PDB entry 8BQ5 | electron microscopy, 2.73 A resolution | chains x and y of the 67 polymer chains in the assembly

== Chain x ==
Name: Gamma carbonic anhydrase-like 2, mitochondrial
Organism: Arabidopsis thaliana
UniProt: Q9SMN1 (GCAL2_ARATH); residues 1-256 here = UniProt positions 1-256
Chain sequence (256 residues; each row starts with the number of its first residue):
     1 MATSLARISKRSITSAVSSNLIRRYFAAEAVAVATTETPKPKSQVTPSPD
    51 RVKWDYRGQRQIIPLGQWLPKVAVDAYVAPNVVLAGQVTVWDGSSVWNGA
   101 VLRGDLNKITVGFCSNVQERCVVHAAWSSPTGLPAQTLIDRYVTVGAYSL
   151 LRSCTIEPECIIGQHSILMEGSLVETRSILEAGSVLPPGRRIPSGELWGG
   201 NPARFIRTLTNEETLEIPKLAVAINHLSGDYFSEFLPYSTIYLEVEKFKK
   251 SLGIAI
Unresolved in the structure: 1-43, 254-256
UniProt features mapped onto this chain:
  - binding site (substrate): R103 to D105, Q118, E119, R152, Q164, Y231
  - binding site (Zn(2+)): H124
Ligand contacts: crotonyl coenzyme A (COO): L106, R152, M169, E170, P187, P188, R190, N201, P202, R204

== Chain y ==
Name: Gamma carbonic anhydrase 2, mitochondrial
Organism: Arabidopsis thaliana
Notes: EC 4.2.1.-
UniProt: Q9C6B3 (GCA2_ARATH); residue numbers follow UniProt; this construct covers 1-278
Chain sequence (278 residues; each row starts with the number of its first residue):
     1 MGTLGRAIYTVGNWIRGTGQALDRVGSLLQGSHRIEEHLSRHRTLMNVFD
    51 KSPLVDKDVFVAPSASVIGDVQIGKGSSIWYGCVLRGDVNNISVGSGTNI
   101 QDNTLVHVAKTNISGKVLPTLIGDNVTVGHSAVIHGCTVEDDAFVGMGAT
   151 LLDGVVVEKHAMVAAGSLVKQNTRIPSGEVWGGNPAKFMRKLTDEEIVYI
   201 SQSAKNYINLAQIHASENSKSFEQIEVERALRKKYARKDEDYDSMLGITR
   251 ETPPELILPDNVLPGGKPVAKVPSTQYF
Unresolved in the structure: 266-278
UniProt features mapped onto this chain:
  - binding site (substrate): R86 to D88, Q101, D102, N209
  - binding site (Zn(2+)): H107, H130, H135
Metal / ion sites: Zn2+: H107, H135 (shared with 1 residue of chain z)
Ligand contacts: crotonyl coenzyme A (COO): N99, Q101, T127, H130, F144, G146, M147, M162, A164, A165, V180, G183, M189, R190, Y199, S203, N206, Y207

== Interface between chain x and chain y ==
Contacting residue pairs (88):
  Q44(x) - D56(y)
  V45(x) - L54(y)
  V45(x) - D56(y)
  V45(x) - Q72(y)
  V45(x) - I73(y)
  V45(x) - G74(y)
  T46(x) - D56(y)  hydrogen bond (backbone-side chain)
  T46(x) - K57(y)  hydrogen bond (backbone-backbone)
  P47(x) - L54(y)  hydrophobic
  P47(x) - V55(y)
  S48(x) - K57(y)
  R51(x) - V55(y)
  R51(x) - D56(y)  hydrogen bond (side chain-backbone)
  R51(x) - K57(y)  hydrogen bond (side chain-backbone)
  R51(x) - V59(y)  hydrogen bond (side chain-backbone)
  R51(x) - V61(y)
  K53(x) - R43(y)
  K53(x) - T44(y)  hydrogen bond (backbone-backbone)
  K53(x) - L45(y)  hydrogen bond (backbone-backbone)
  K53(x) - N47(y)
  W54(x) - S40(y)  hydrogen bond (side chain-backbone)
  W54(x) - H42(y)
  Y56(x) - L39(y)
  Y56(x) - S40(y)
  R57(x) - K220(y)  hydrogen bond (side chain-backbone)
  R57(x) - S221(y)
  G58(x) - S40(y)
  Q59(x) - P63(y)
  Q59(x) - S64(y)  hydrogen bond
  Q59(x) - Y81(y)
  Q59(x) - N218(y)  hydrogen bond
  R60(x) - E217(y)  salt bridge
  R60(x) - I225(y)
  I63(x) - E217(y)
  I63(x) - N218(y)
  P64(x) - E217(y)
  P64(x) - R232(y)
  L65(x) - H214(y)
  L65(x) - L258(y)
  G66(x) - R232(y)  hydrogen bond (backbone-side chain)
  G66(x) - L256(y)
  G66(x) - L258(y)
  Q67(x) - Y235(y)
  Q67(x) - L256(y)
  W68(x) - L258(y)  hydrophobic
  W68(x) - L263(y)  hydrophobic
  A85(x) - H214(y)
  G99(x) - N103(y)  hydrogen bond (backbone-side chain)
  V101(x) - D102(y)
  V101(x) - N103(y)
  R103(x) - W80(y)
  R103(x) - D102(y)  salt bridge
  R103(x) - H130(y)
  R103(x) - Y207(y)  hydrogen bond
  R103(x) - H214(y)
  D105(x) - L210(y)
  D105(x) - H214(y)  salt bridge
  L106(x) - L210(y)  hydrophobic
  R120(x) - N103(y)  hydrogen bond
  V122(x) - D102(y)
  V122(x) - N103(y)
  V122(x) - H130(y)
  V122(x) - S131(y)
  H124(x) - H130(y)  hydrogen bond
  H124(x) - Y207(y)
  W127(x) - N206(y)
  W127(x) - V262(y)
  W127(x) - L263(y)
  W127(x) - P264(y)
  L150(x) - H130(y)
  L150(x) - S131(y)
  L150(x) - M147(y)
  L150(x) - G148(y)
  I167(x) - M147(y)
  I167(x) - G166(y)
  L168(x) - M147(y)
  M169(x) - A165(y)  hydrophobic
  N201(x) - G166(y)
  E234(x) - R34(y)  hydrogen bond (backbone-side chain)
  F235(x) - R34(y)
  S239(x) - E37(y)  hydrogen bond
  T240(x) - E36(y)
  I241(x) - E37(y)
  I241(x) - H38(y)
  I241(x) - L39(y)  hydrophobic
  E244(x) - H38(y)  salt bridge
  V245(x) - L39(y)  hydrophobic
  E246(x) - R16(y)  salt bridge
Other interface residues (no listed pair), chain x (51 interface residues in all): D55, L69, V83, C121, R152, E170, V185, L243, F248
Other interface residues (no listed pair), chain y (64 interface residues in all): Q20, D23, R41, M46, S52, A62, G82, Q101, G183, N184, Y199, I213, F222, T252, N261

== In short ==
51 residues of chain x face 64 of chain y across their interface; the contacts include 18 hydrogen bonds and 5
salt bridges. Polar pairs include R60(x)-E217(y), R103(x)-D102(y) and D105(x)-H214(y). Crotonyl coenzyme A is
bound between chain x and chain y.
Chain x is Gamma carbonic anhydrase-like 2, mitochondrial and chain y is Gamma carbonic anhydrase 2,
mitochondrial, both from Arabidopsis thaliana; the structure, Cryo-EM structure of the Arabidopsis thaliana
I+III2 supercomplex (Complete conformation 1 composition), was determined by electron microscopy, deposited
together with 8BED, 8BEE, 8BEF, 8BEH, 8BEL, 8BEP, 8BPX and 8BQ6.
